7T6U - chains A and R of the 6 polymer chains in the assembly; structure by electron microscopy, 2.90 A resolution.

Chain A:
Molecule: Guanine nucleotide-binding protein G(i) subunit alpha-1
From: Homo sapiens
Reference sequence: P63096 (GNAI1_HUMAN); numbering as in UniProt (aligned over 2-354)
Amino-acid sequence (353 residues; row label = number of the first residue in the row):
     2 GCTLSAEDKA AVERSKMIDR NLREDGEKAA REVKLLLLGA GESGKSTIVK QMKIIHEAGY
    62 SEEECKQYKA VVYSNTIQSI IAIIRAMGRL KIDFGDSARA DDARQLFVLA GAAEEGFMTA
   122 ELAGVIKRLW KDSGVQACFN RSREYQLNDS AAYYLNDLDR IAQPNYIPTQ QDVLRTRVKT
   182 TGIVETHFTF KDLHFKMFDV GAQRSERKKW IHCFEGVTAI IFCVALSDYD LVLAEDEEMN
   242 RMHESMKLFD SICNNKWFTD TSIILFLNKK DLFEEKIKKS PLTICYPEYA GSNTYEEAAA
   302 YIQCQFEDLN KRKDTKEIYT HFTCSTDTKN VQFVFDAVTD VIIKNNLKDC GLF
Disordered / not traced: 2-4, 55-181, 237-240
Sequence notes: conflict Ala203 (Gly in P63096), Ser326 (Ala in P63096)
Curated features (UniProtKB/Swiss-Prot):
  - region: Lys35 to Thr48 (G1 motif), Asp173 to Thr181 (G2 motif), Phe196 to Gly202, Gln204, Arg205 (G3 motif), Ile265 to Asp272 (G4 motif), Thr324, Cys325, Thr327 to Thr329 (G5 motif)
  - binding site (GTP): Glu43 to Thr48, Ser151, Leu175 to Thr181, Asp200 to Gly202, Gln204, Asn269 to Asp272
  - binding site (Mg(2+)): Ser47, Thr181
  - modified residue: Arg178 (ADP-ribosylarginine), Gln204 (Deamidated glutamine), Cys351 (ADP-ribosylcysteine)
  - lipidation: Gly2 (N-myristoyl glycine), Cys3 (S-palmitoyl cysteine)
  - natural variant: Gly40 (G40C: In NEDHISB; G40R: In NEDHISB), Gly45 (G45D: In NEDHISB), Thr48 (T48I: In NEDHISB; T48K: In NEDHISB), Gln52 (Q52P: In NEDHISB), Ser75 (deletion: In NEDHISB; uncertain significance), Gln172 (deletion: In NEDHISB), Asp173 (D173V: In NEDHISB), Glu186 to Phe189 (deletion: In NEDHISB; uncertain significance), Cys224 (C224Y: In NEDHISB), Lys270 (K270N: In NEDHISB; K270R: In NEDHISB), Asp272 (D272G: In NEDHISB), Val332 (V332E: In NEDHISB; uncertain significance)
  - mutagenesis: Gly42 (G42R: Abolishes switch to an activated conformation and dissociation from beta and gamma subunits upon GTP binding. Abolishes interaction with RGS family members), Glu116 (E116L: Enhances interaction (inactive GDP-bound) with RGS14), Gln147 (Q147L: Enhances interaction (inactive GDP-bound) with RGS14), Glu245 (E245L: Enhances interaction (inactive GDP-bound) with RGS14)

Chain R:
Molecule: N-formyl peptide receptor 2
From: Homo sapiens
Reference sequence: P25090 (FPR2_HUMAN); residues 1-342 here = UniProt positions 1-342
Amino-acid sequence (390 residues; row label = number of the first residue in the row; numbers below 1 keep their minus sign (Asp-47 is residue -47)):
   -47 DYKDDDDVDM GQPGNGSAFL LAPNGSHAPD HDVTQQRDEE NLYFQGASME TNFSTPLNEY
    13 EEVSYESAGY TVLRILPLVV LGVTFVLGVL GNGLVIWVAG FRMTRTVTTI CYLNLALADF
    73 SFTATLPFLI VSMAMGEKWP FGWFLCKLIH IVVDINLFGS VFLIGFIALD RCICVLHPVW
   133 AQNHRTVSLA MKVIVGPWIL ALVLTLPVFL FLTTVTIPNG DTYCTFNFAS WGGTPEERLK
   193 VAITMLTARG IIRFVIGFSL PMSIVAICYG LIAAKIHKKG MIKSSRPLRV LTAVVASFFI
   253 CWFPFQLVAL LGTVWLKEML FYGKYKIIDI LVNPTSSLAF FNSCLNPMLY VFVGQDFRER
   313 LIHSLPTSLE RALSEDSAPT NDTAANSASP
Disordered / not traced: -47 to 18, 318-342
Sequence notes: expression tag (-47 to 0)
Curated features (UniProtKB/Swiss-Prot):
  - glycosylation: Asn4 (N-linked (GlcNAc...) asparagine)
Disulfide bonds: Cys98-Cys176
Reported in the primary citation:
  - binding site for Synthetic peptide: Leu81, His102, Asp106, Leu109, Phe110, Val113, Phe178, Leu198, Arg201, Arg205, Trp254, Leu268, Leu272, Val284, Phe292
  - mutagenesis - D106A: decreased signaling with Synthetic peptide
  - mutagenesis - D106A: decreased signaling in response to CGEN-885A
  - mutagenesis - R201A, R205A: unchanged signaling in response to CGEN-885A

Interface between chain A and chain R:
Contacting residue pairs - 40 pairs, chain A then chain R:
  Glu28(A) - Thr138(R)  hydrogen bond
  Glu28(A) - Ser140(R)  hydrogen bond
  Ala31(A) - Gln134(R)  hydrogen bond (backbone-side chain)
  Arg32(A) - Gln134(R)
  Arg32(A) - Asn135(R)  hydrogen bond (side chain-backbone)
  Glu33(A) - Gln134(R)
  Val34(A) - Gln134(R)
  Lys192(A) - Val131(R)
  Asp193(A) - Val131(R)
  Asp193(A) - Asn135(R)  hydrogen bond (backbone-side chain)
  Leu194(A) - Val131(R)  hydrophobic
  Leu194(A) - Asn135(R)
  His195(A) - Asn135(R)
  Lys314(A) - Lys235(R)
  Phe336(A) - Val131(R)  hydrophobic
  Thr340(A) - Pro130(R)
  Asp341(A) - Lys231(R)  salt bridge
  Asp341(A) - Met233(R)
  Ile343(A) - Pro130(R)
  Ile343(A) - Gln134(R)
  Ile344(A) - Val127(R)
  Ile344(A) - Pro130(R)  hydrophobic
  Ile344(A) - Lys227(R)
  Ile344(A) - Met233(R)  hydrophobic
  Asn347(A) - Cys126(R)
  Leu348(A) - Val127(R)  hydrophobic
  Leu348(A) - Ile228(R)  hydrophobic
  Asp350(A) - Thr60(R)
  Cys351(A) - Tyr64(R)
  Cys351(A) - Arg123(R)
  Gly352(A) - Arg238(R)
  Gly352(A) - Val305(R)
  Gly352(A) - Gly306(R)
  Leu353(A) - Ile224(R)  hydrophobic
  Leu353(A) - Arg238(R)
  Leu353(A) - Pro239(R)
  Leu353(A) - Leu243(R)  hydrophobic
  Phe354(A) - Met233(R)
  Phe354(A) - Arg238(R)
  Phe354(A) - Pro239(R)  hydrophobic
Also at the interface, not in a pair above, chain A (25 interface residues in all): Asp315, Glu318, Lys345
Also at the interface, not in a pair above, chain R (26 interface residues in all): Arg137, Val139, Val242, Tyr302

Summary:
25 residues of chain A face 26 of chain R across their interface, with 5 hydrogen bonds and 1 salt bridge.
Polar contacts include Asp341(A)-Lys231(R), Glu28(A)-Thr138(R) and Glu28(A)-Ser140(R). From the paper: a
binding site for Synthetic peptide at Leu81(R), His102(R) and Asp106(R) among others; D106A of chain R reduces
signaling with Synthetic peptide; 3 substitutions were tested in all.
Chain A is Guanine nucleotide-binding protein G(i) subunit alpha-1 and chain R is N-formyl peptide receptor 2,
both from Homo sapiens; the structure, Structure of the human FPR2-Gi complex with CGEN-855A, was determined
by electron microscopy together with 7T6S, 7T6T and 7T6V from the same study.
